PDB entry 2OCV | X-ray diffraction, 2.20 A resolution | chains A and B

Chain A:
Protein: Thrombin
Source organism: Mus musculus
UniProtKB: P19221 (THRB_MOUSE); aligned to UniProt positions 319-332 over residues 1-14 (the alignment contains insertions or deletions, so no single offset holds)
Chain sequence (42 residues; row label = number of the first residue in the row; a row labelled like 14A-14K holds insertion residues (14A, then the next letters in order)):
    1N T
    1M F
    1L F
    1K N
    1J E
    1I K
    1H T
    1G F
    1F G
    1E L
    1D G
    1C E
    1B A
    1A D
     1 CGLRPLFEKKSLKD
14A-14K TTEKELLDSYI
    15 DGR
Unresolved in the structure: 15-17

Chain B:
Protein: Thrombin
Source organism: Mus musculus
UniProtKB: P19221 (THRB_MOUSE); the construct lacks a stretch of the UniProt sequence and is renumbered around it, so the offset changes along the chain: 16-36 = UniProt 361-381; 37-60 = UniProt 383-406; 61-73 = UniProt 416-428; 79-97 = UniProt 435-453; 7 more segments
Chain sequence (259 residues; row label = number of the first residue in the row; note: 8 numbers in that range are skipped by the numbering (no residue carries them; nothing is unmodelled there); a row labelled like 60A-60I holds insertion residues (60A, then the next letters in order)):
    16 IVEGWDAEKGIAPWQVMLFRK
   36A S
    37 PQELLCGASLISDRWVLTAAHCIL
60A-60I YPPWDKNFT
    61 ENDLLVRIGKHSR
73A-73F TRYERN
    79 VEKISMLEKIYVHPRYNWR
   97A E
    98 NLDRDIALLKLKKPVPFSDYIHPVCLPDKQTV
129A-129C TSL
   130 LRAGYKGRVTGWGNLRET
147A-147G WTTNINE
   150 IQPSVLQVVNLPIVERPVCKASTRIRITDNMFCAG
  184A F
   185 KV
186A-186D NDTK
   187 RGDACEGDSGGPFVMKSP
204A-204B FN
   205 NRWYQMGIVSWGE
   219 GCD
  221A R
   222 KGKYGFYTHVFRLKAWIQKVIDQFGE
Unresolved in the structure: 73A-73F, 147A-147G, 247
Construct notes: conflict Ala236 (Arg608 in P19221); cloning artifact (247)
Disulfides: Cys42-Cys58, Cys168-Cys182, Cys191-Cys220
Covalently attached groups: N-acetylglucosamine (NAG) linked to Asn60G, Asn186A
UniProt features mapped onto this chain:
  - region: Ala183 to Val200 (High affinity receptor-binding region which is also known as the TP508 peptide)
  - active site (Charge relay system): His57, Asp102, Ser195
  - glycosylation (N-linked (GlcNAc...) asparagine): Asn60G, Asn186A

Interface between chain A and chain B:
Inter-chain disulfides: Cys1(A)-Cys122(B)
Contacting residue pairs (81):
  Cys1(A) with Pro120(B); Val121(B); Cys122(B), disulfide; Arg206(B), hydrogen bond (backbone-side chain)
  Asp1A(A) with His119(B), salt bridge; Arg206(B)
  Ala1B(A) with Arg206(B), hydrogen bond (backbone-side chain)
  Gly1D(A) with Phe114(B); Pro120(B)
  Leu1E(A) with Ser48(B); Asp49(B), hydrogen bond (backbone-side chain); Phe114(B)
  Gly1F(A) with Asp49(B); Arg50(B)
  Phe1G(A) with Ile47(B); Ser48(B), hydrogen bond (backbone-side chain); Arg50(B); Trp51(B); Ile242(B), hydrophobic
  Thr1H(A) with Arg50(B); Trp51(B), hydrogen bond (backbone-side chain); Ile242(B), hydrogen bond (side chain-backbone); Asp243(B); Gly246(B)
  Lys1I(A) with Arg50(B), hydrogen bond (backbone-side chain)
  Phe1L(A) with Leu123(B), hydrophobic; Ile238(B), hydrophobic; Gln239(B)
  Phe1M(A) with Lys235(B); Gln239(B)
  Gly2(A) with Pro120(B), hydrogen bond (backbone-backbone); Cys122(B), hydrogen bond (backbone-side chain); Arg206(B); Trp207(B), hydrogen bond (backbone-backbone)
  Leu3(A) with His119(B), hydrogen bond (backbone-side chain); Asn205(B); Arg206(B)
  Arg4(A) with Gly25(B); Ile26(B), hydrogen bond (side chain-backbone); Pro28(B); Trp29(B); Trp207(B)
  Pro5(A) with Ser115(B); Asp116(B); His119(B)
  Leu6(A) with Lys24(B); Asp116(B); Tyr117(B), hydrophobic
  Phe7(A) with Glu23(B); Lys24(B); Gly25(B); Ile26(B)
  Glu8(A) with Lys202(B), salt bridge; Asn205(B); Trp207(B), hydrogen bond
  Lys9(A) with His119(B)
  Asp14(A) with Glu23(B); Ile26(B); Arg137(B), salt bridge; Trp207(B)
  Thr14A(A) with Glu23(B), hydrogen bond (backbone-side chain)
  Thr14B(A) with Trp20(B); Arg137(B), hydrogen bond; Asn159(B), hydrogen bond
  Glu14C(A) with Arg137(B); Lys202(B), salt bridge
  Glu14E(A) with Lys135(B), salt bridge; Asn159(B), hydrogen bond; Lys186D(B), salt bridge
  Leu14F(A) with Lys135(B); Gly136(B); Asn159(B); Trp207(B), hydrophobic
  Ser14I(A) with Gly133(B); Tyr134(B); Lys135(B), hydrogen bond (side chain-backbone)
  Tyr14J(A) with Tyr134(B), hydrophobic; Lys135(B), hydrogen bond (side chain-backbone); Met201(B); Lys202(B); Pro204(B)
Also at the interface, not in a pair above, chain A (29 interface residues in all): Glu1C, Leu14G
Also at the interface, not in a pair above, chain B (42 interface residues in all): Leu129C, Asn204B

In short:
The interface between chain A and chain B involves 29 residues on one side and 42 on the other, with 1
disulfide bond, 19 hydrogen bonds and 6 salt bridges. Polar pairs include Asp1A(A)-His119(B),
Glu8(A)-Lys202(B) and Glu14E(A)-Lys135(B). Covalently linked N-acetylglucosamine: at Asn60G(B) and Asn186A(B).
Here chain A is Thrombin and chain B is Thrombin, both from Mus musculus. Entry 2OCV (Structural basis of Na+
activation mimicry in murine thrombin) was determined by X-ray diffraction (same publication as 2OD3).
